Entry 1M9E (X-ray diffraction, 1.72 A resolution); this record covers chains A and D.

== Chain A ==
Name: Cyclophilin A
Source organism: Homo sapiens
Notes: EC 5.2.1.8
UniProt: P62937 (PPIA_HUMAN); aligned to UniProt positions 1-164 over residues 1-164 (the alignment contains insertions or deletions, so no single offset holds)
Chain sequence (164 residues; each row starts with the number of its first residue):
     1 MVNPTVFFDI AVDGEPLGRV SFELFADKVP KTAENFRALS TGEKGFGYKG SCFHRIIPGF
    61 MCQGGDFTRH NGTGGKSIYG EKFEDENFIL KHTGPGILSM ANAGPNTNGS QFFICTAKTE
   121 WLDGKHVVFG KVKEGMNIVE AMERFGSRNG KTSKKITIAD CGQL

== Chain D ==
Name: HIV-1 Capsid
Source organism: Human immunodeficiency virus 1
Notes: fragment: N-terminal domain
UniProt: Q72497 (Q72497_9HIV1); residues 1-146 here correspond to UniProt positions 133-278 (UniProt number = residue number + 132)
Chain sequence (146 residues; numbered 1 to 146; the number before each row is that of its first residue):
     1 PIVQNLQGQM VHQAISPRTL NAWVKVVEEK AFSPEVIPMF SALSEGATPQ DLNTMLNTVG
    61 GHQAAMQMLK ETINEEAAEW DRLHPVAAGP IAPGQMREPR GSDIAGTTST LQEQIGWMTH
   121 NPPIPVGEIY KRWIILGLNK IVRMYS
Unresolved in the structure: 1-11
Differences from the reference sequence: engineered mutation Ala-87 (His219 in Q72497)

== How chain A and chain D interact ==
Contacting residue pairs (21; chain A residue first):
  Arg-55(A) / Gly-89(D)
  Arg-55(A) / Pro-90(D)  hydrogen bond (side chain-backbone)
  Arg-55(A) / Ala-92(D)
  Ile-57(A) / Ala-92(D)  hydrophobic
  Phe-60(A) / Pro-90(D)
  Phe-60(A) / Ile-91(D)
  Phe-60(A) / Ala-92(D)  hydrophobic
  Phe-60(A) / Pro-93(D)
  Gln-63(A) / Ala-88(D)  hydrogen bond (side chain-backbone)
  Gln-63(A) / Gly-89(D)
  Gln-63(A) / Pro-90(D)
  Gly-72(A) / Ala-88(D)
  Ala-101(A) / Gly-89(D)
  Asn-102(A) / Ala-88(D)
  Asn-102(A) / Gly-89(D)  hydrogen bond (backbone-backbone)
  Ala-103(A) / Val-86(D)
  Gln-111(A) / Ala-88(D)
  Phe-113(A) / Pro-90(D)  hydrophobic
  Trp-121(A) / Pro-93(D)  hydrophobic
  Leu-122(A) / Pro-90(D)  hydrophobic
  His-126(A) / Pro-90(D)
Also at the interface, not in a pair above, chain A (14 interface residues in all): Met-61
Also at the interface, not in a pair above, chain D (8 interface residues in all): Ala-87

== Overview ==
14 residues of chain A face 8 of chain D across their interface, with 3 hydrogen bonds. Polar pairs include
Arg-55(A)/Pro-90(D), Gln-63(A)/Ala-88(D) and Asn-102(A)/Gly-89(D).
Chain A is Cyclophilin A (Homo sapiens) and chain D is HIV-1 Capsid (Human immunodeficiency virus 1); the
structure, X-ray crystal structure of Cyclophilin A/HIV-1 CA N-terminal domain (1-146) M-type H87A Complex,
was determined by X-ray diffraction (same publication as 1M9C, 1M9D, 1M9F, 1M9X and 1M9Y).
